4X2L - chain A; structure by X-ray diffraction, 2.55 A resolution.

[Chain A]
Molecule: Beta-secretase 1
From: Homo sapiens
Notes: EC 3.4.23.46; fragment: protease
UniProtKB: P56817 (BACE1_HUMAN); residues -15 to 393 here correspond to UniProt positions 46-454 (UniProt number = residue number + 61)
Amino-acid sequence (415 residues; numbered -15 to 399; the number before each row is that of its first residue; numbers below 1 keep their minus sign (Glu-15 is residue -15)):
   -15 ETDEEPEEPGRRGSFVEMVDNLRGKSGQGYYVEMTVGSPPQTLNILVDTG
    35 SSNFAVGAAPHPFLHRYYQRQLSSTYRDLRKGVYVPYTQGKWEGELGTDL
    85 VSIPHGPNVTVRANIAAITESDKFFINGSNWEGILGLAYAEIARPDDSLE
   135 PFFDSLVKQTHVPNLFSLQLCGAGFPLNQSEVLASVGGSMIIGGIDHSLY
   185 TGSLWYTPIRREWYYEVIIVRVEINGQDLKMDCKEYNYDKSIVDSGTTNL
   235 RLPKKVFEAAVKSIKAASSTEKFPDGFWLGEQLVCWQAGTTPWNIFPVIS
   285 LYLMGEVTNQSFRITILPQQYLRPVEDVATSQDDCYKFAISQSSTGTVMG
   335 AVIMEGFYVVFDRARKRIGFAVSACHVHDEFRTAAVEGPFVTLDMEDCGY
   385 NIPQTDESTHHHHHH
Unresolved in the structure: -15 to -4, 158-168, 310-316, 386-399
Sequence notes: expression tag (394-399)
Cystine bridges: Cys155-Cys359, Cys217-Cys382, Cys269-Cys319
Ion coordination: Na+ site 1: His181, Tyr184; Na+ site 2 near Ser328 (its only coordinating residue here)
Small-molecule neighbours: 3WP ((4S)-4-(2,4-difluorophenyl)-4-methyl-5,6-dihydro-4H-1,3-thiazin-2-amine): Leu30, Asp32, Gly34, Ser35, Tyr71, Phe108, Ile110, Trp115, Ile118, Asp228, Gly230, Thr231
Swiss-Prot annotation at these positions:
  - active site: Asp32, Asp228
  - modified residue (N6-acetyllysine): Lys65, Lys214, Lys218, Lys224, Lys238, Lys239, Lys246
  - glycosylation (N-linked (GlcNAc...) asparagine): Asn92, Asn111, Asn162, Asn293

[Overview]
Ligands of chain A: compound 3WP. His181 and Tyr184 coordinate Na+ site 1. Curated annotation (UniProt) lists
active-site residues Asp32 and Asp228.
Chain A is Beta-secretase 1 (Homo sapiens); the structure, Crystal structure of human BACE-1 bound to Compound
6, was determined by X-ray diffraction (same publication as 4WY1 and 4WY6).
